PDB entry 7TRH | X-ray diffraction, 3.00 A resolution | chains H and B of the 3 polymer chains in the assembly

[Chain H]
Molecule: K03.28 Fab heavy chain
Source organism: Homo sapiens
Notes: antibody fragment or engineered binder
Chain sequence (237 residues; each row starts with the number of its first residue):
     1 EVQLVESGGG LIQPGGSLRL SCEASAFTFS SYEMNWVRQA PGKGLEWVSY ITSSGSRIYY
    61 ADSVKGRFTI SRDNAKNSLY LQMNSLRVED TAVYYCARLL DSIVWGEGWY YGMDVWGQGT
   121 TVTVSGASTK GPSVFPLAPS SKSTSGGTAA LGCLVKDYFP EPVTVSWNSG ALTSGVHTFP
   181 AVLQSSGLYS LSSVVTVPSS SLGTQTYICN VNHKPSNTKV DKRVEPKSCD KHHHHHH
Disordered / not traced: 1, 142-146, 229-237
Disulfides: Cys22-Cys96, Cys153-Cys209

[Chain B]
Molecule: K03.28 Fab lambda light chain
Source organism: Homo sapiens
Notes: antibody fragment or engineered binder
Chain sequence (218 residues; each row starts with the number of its first residue; numbers below 1 keep their minus sign (Ala-1 is residue -1)):
    -1 ASSYELTQSP SVSVAPGRTA RITCGGNDIG LKGVHWYQQK PGQAPVLVLY DNNHRPSGIP
    59 ERFSGSISGD TATLTVTRVE ADDGADYFCQ VWDTSSGPPH VIFGGGTKLT VLSQPKGAPS
   119 VTLFPPSSEE LQANKATLVC LISDFYPGAV TVAWKADSSP VKAGVETTTP SKQSNNKYAA
   179 SSYLSLTPEQ WKSHRSYSCQ VTHEGSTVEK TVAPTECS
Disordered / not traced: -1 to 0, 215-216
Disulfides: Cys22-Cys87, Cys138-Cys197

[Interface between chain H and chain B]
Residue-residue contacts (69; chain H residue first):
  Gln39(H) with Gln37(B), hydrogen bond
  Gly44(H) with Phe86(B)
  Leu45(H) with Gln37(B); Phe86(B), hydrophobic; Phe101(B)
  Trp47(H) with Pro97(B); His98(B); Val99(B)
  Tyr50(H) with Trp90(B), hydrophobic
  Tyr59(H) with Pro97(B)
  Lys65(H) with Pro96(B)
  Tyr95(H) with Gln37(B); Gln41(B); Ala42(B), hydrophobic
  Leu100(H) with Leu45(B), hydrophobic; Tyr48(B), hydrophobic
  Ile103(H) with Trp90(B)
  Trp105(H) with Trp90(B), hydrophobic; Thr92(B); Pro97(B), hydrophobic
  Tyr110(H) with Lys30(B); His33(B); Asp49(B); Trp90(B), hydrophobic; Thr92(B), hydrogen bond
  Tyr111(H) with His33(B)
  Gly112(H) with His33(B); Tyr35(B); Tyr48(B)
  Met113(H) with Tyr35(B), hydrogen bond (backbone-side chain); Leu45(B); Gln88(B)
  Trp116(H) with Tyr35(B), hydrophobic; Pro43(B)
  Gly117(H) with Ala42(B)
  Phe135(H) with Ser125(B); Glu127(B); Glu128(B)
  Pro136(H) with Ser125(B); Glu127(B)
  Leu137(H) with Phe122(B), hydrophobic
  Ala138(H) with Phe122(B)
  Ala150(H) with Thr120(B); Phe122(B)
  Leu151(H) with Phe122(B), hydrophobic
  Leu154(H) with Glu128(B)
  Lys156(H) with Glu128(B), salt bridge; Lys133(B); Thr135(B), hydrogen bond
  Asp157(H) with Lys133(B), salt bridge
  His177(H) with Gln171(B); Ala177(B)
  Phe179(H) with Leu139(B), hydrophobic; Ile140(B); Ala178(B); Ser179(B)
  Pro180(H) with Thr166(B); Ser169(B)
  Val182(H) with Glu164(B); Tyr181(B), hydrophobic
  Leu183(H) with Glu164(B)
  Gln184(H) with Glu164(B)
  Ser185(H) with Glu164(B)
  Leu191(H) with Tyr181(B)
  Ser192(H) with Val137(B); Tyr181(B), hydrogen bond
  Val194(H) with Phe122(B), hydrophobic; Leu139(B), hydrophobic
  Lys222(H) with Glu127(B), salt bridge
Other interface residues (no listed pair), chain H (48 interface residues in all): Asn35, Val37, Glu46, Leu99, Gly108, Asp114, Val134, Gly152, Ala181, Ser190, Lys227
Other interface residues (no listed pair), chain B (41 interface residues in all): Pro123, Ala131, Ser141, Ser183

[In short]
48 residues of chain H face 41 of chain B across their interface; the contacts include 5 hydrogen bonds and 3
salt bridges. Polar pairs include Lys156(H)-Glu128(B), Asp157(H)-Lys133(B) and Lys222(H)-Glu127(B).
Here chain H is K03.28 Fab heavy chain and chain B is K03.28 Fab lambda light chain, both from Homo sapiens.
Entry 7TRH (Human antibody K03.28 in complex with the influenza hemagglutinin head domain of
A/California/07/2009(H1N1)(X-181)) was determined by X-ray diffraction.
